Entry 7T3L (electron microscopy, 3.60 A resolution); this record covers chains G and H of the 28 polymer chains in the assembly.

[Chain G (and H)]
Molecule: CRISPR type I-F/YPEST-associated protein Csy3
Notes: chain H of this document is another copy of the same molecule, construct and numbering; everything in this record applies to it too
Reference sequence: A0A444M080 (A0A444M080_PSEAI); residues 21-361 here correspond to UniProt positions 2-342 (UniProt number = residue number - 19)
Amino-acid sequence (360 residues; each row starts with the number of its first residue):
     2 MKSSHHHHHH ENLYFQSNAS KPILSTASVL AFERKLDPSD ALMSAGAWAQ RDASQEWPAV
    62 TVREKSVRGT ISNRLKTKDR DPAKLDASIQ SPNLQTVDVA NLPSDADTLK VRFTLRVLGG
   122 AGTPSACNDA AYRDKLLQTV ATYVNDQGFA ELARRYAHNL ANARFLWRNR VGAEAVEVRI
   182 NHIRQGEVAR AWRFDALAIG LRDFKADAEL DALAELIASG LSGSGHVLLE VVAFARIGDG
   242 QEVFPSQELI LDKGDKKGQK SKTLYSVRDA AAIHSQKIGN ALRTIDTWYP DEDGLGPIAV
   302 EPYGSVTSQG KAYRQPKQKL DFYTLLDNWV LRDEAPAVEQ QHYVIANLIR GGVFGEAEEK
Not modelled in the structure: 2-23, 359-361
Construct notes: initiating methionine (2); expression tag (3-20)

[How chain G and chain H interact]
Pairs across the interface (87):
  Thr27(G) - Arg75(H)
  Glu34(G) - Arg169(H)  salt bridge
  Arg35(G) - Arg169(H)
  Asp38(G) - Gln242(H)
  Ser40(G) - Gly241(H)
  Ser40(G) - Gln242(H)
  Asp41(G) - Arg64(H)  salt bridge
  Asp41(G) - Lys66(H)  salt bridge
  Asp41(G) - Asn102(H)
  Leu43(G) - Ser105(H)
  Arg113(G) - Ser105(H)  hydrogen bond (side chain-backbone)
  Arg113(G) - Asp240(H)  salt bridge
  Thr115(G) - Asp240(H)  hydrogen bond (side chain-backbone)
  Thr115(G) - Gln242(H)  hydrogen bond (backbone-side chain)
  Leu116(G) - Gln242(H)
  Arg117(G) - Gly173(H)  hydrogen bond (side chain-backbone)
  Arg117(G) - Ala174(H)
  Arg117(G) - Ile238(H)
  Arg117(G) - Gln242(H)
  Leu119(G) - Gly173(H)
  Ser126(G) - Ser309(H)
  Ala127(G) - Ser309(H)
  Cys128(G) - Ser309(H)  hydrogen bond (backbone-backbone)
  Cys128(G) - Gln310(H)
  Cys128(G) - Gly311(H)
  Asn129(G) - Gly311(H)
  Ala131(G) - Lys312(H)
  Arg134(G) - Gln310(H)
  Arg185(G) - Glu175(H)
  Gln186(G) - Glu175(H)  hydrogen bond (backbone-side chain)
  Gln186(G) - Arg237(H)
  Gly187(G) - Arg237(H)
  His227(G) - Gly173(H)  hydrogen bond (side chain-backbone)
  His227(G) - Glu175(H)  salt bridge
  Leu229(G) - Ile238(H)
  Gln248(G) - Ser67(H)  hydrogen bond (backbone-side chain)
  Glu249(G) - Glu65(H)
  Glu249(G) - Lys66(H)
  Glu249(G) - Ser67(H)  hydrogen bond (side chain-backbone)
  Leu250(G) - Ser67(H)
  Leu250(G) - Leu95(H)  hydrophobic
  Leu250(G) - Thr97(H)
  Leu250(G) - Gly259(H)
  Tyr266(G) - Arg64(H)  hydrogen bond
  Tyr266(G) - Lys66(H)
  Val268(G) - Arg64(H)
  Arg269(G) - Thr62(H)  hydrogen bond
  Arg269(G) - Arg64(H)
  His275(G) - Lys66(H)
  His275(G) - Ser67(H)  hydrogen bond (side chain-backbone)
  Ser276(G) - Lys66(H)  hydrogen bond
  Gln277(G) - Lys66(H)  hydrogen bond
  Gln277(G) - Ser67(H)  hydrogen bond (side chain-backbone)
  Gln277(G) - Val68(H)
  Glu302(G) - Thr71(H)  hydrogen bond
  Glu302(G) - Ile72(H)
  Pro303(G) - Ile72(H)
  Pro303(G) - Ser73(H)
  Tyr304(G) - Asn74(H)  hydrogen bond (side chain-backbone)
  Tyr304(G) - Arg75(H)
  Tyr304(G) - Leu76(H)  hydrogen bond (side chain-backbone)
  Ser306(G) - Thr71(H)  hydrogen bond
  Ser306(G) - Ile90(H)
  Thr308(G) - Arg69(H)
  Thr308(G) - Ile90(H)
  Thr308(G) - Pro93(H)
  Gly311(G) - Asp87(H)
  Gly311(G) - Gln91(H)  hydrogen bond (backbone-side chain)
  Lys312(G) - Asp87(H)
  Ala313(G) - Leu86(H)  hydrophobic
  Ala313(G) - Asp87(H)  hydrogen bond (backbone-side chain)
  Ala313(G) - Ile90(H)  hydrophobic
  Gln316(G) - Pro83(H)
  Gln316(G) - Leu86(H)
  Gln316(G) - Asp87(H)  hydrogen bond
  Pro317(G) - Leu76(H)  hydrophobic
  Pro317(G) - Arg81(H)
  Pro317(G) - Leu86(H)
  Lys318(G) - Arg81(H)
  Lys318(G) - Pro83(H)
  Tyr324(G) - Ser73(H)  hydrogen bond (side chain-backbone)
  Tyr324(G) - Asn74(H)
  Tyr324(G) - Arg75(H)
  Asp328(G) - Arg75(H)  salt bridge
  Gly356(G) - Arg75(H)
  Glu357(G) - Arg75(H)  salt bridge
  Ala358(G) - Lys77(H)
Interface residues without a listed pair, chain G (57 interface residues in all): Pro39, Tyr133, Ile184, Leu252, Val307, Leu327, Arg351, Val354, Phe355
Interface residues without a listed pair, chain H (44 interface residues in all): Val172, Gly239, Glu243, Phe245, Lys257

[Overview]
The interface between chain G and chain H involves 57 residues on one side and 44 on the other; the contacts
include 23 hydrogen bonds and 7 salt bridges. Among the polar pairs are Glu34(G)-Arg169(H), Asp41(G)-Arg64(H)
and Asp41(G)-Lys66(H).
Chain G and chain H are both CRISPR type I-F/YPEST-associated protein Csy3; the structure, Cryo-EM structure
of Csy-AcrIF24-DNA dimer, was determined by electron microscopy (same publication as 7T3J, 7T3K, 7TAW and
7TAX).
